5H64 - chains A and a of the 6 polymer chains in the assembly; structure by electron microscopy, 4.40 A resolution (low resolution: residue-level contacts below are approximate; hydrogen-bond / salt-bridge calls are withheld).

[Chain A (and a)]
Molecule: Serine/threonine-protein kinase mTOR
Organism: Homo sapiens
Notes: EC 2.7.11.1; chain a of this document is another copy of the same molecule, construct and numbering; everything in this record applies to it too
UniProt: P42345 (MTOR_HUMAN); residue numbers follow UniProt; this construct covers 1-2549
Amino-acid sequence (2549 residues; each row starts with the number of its first residue):
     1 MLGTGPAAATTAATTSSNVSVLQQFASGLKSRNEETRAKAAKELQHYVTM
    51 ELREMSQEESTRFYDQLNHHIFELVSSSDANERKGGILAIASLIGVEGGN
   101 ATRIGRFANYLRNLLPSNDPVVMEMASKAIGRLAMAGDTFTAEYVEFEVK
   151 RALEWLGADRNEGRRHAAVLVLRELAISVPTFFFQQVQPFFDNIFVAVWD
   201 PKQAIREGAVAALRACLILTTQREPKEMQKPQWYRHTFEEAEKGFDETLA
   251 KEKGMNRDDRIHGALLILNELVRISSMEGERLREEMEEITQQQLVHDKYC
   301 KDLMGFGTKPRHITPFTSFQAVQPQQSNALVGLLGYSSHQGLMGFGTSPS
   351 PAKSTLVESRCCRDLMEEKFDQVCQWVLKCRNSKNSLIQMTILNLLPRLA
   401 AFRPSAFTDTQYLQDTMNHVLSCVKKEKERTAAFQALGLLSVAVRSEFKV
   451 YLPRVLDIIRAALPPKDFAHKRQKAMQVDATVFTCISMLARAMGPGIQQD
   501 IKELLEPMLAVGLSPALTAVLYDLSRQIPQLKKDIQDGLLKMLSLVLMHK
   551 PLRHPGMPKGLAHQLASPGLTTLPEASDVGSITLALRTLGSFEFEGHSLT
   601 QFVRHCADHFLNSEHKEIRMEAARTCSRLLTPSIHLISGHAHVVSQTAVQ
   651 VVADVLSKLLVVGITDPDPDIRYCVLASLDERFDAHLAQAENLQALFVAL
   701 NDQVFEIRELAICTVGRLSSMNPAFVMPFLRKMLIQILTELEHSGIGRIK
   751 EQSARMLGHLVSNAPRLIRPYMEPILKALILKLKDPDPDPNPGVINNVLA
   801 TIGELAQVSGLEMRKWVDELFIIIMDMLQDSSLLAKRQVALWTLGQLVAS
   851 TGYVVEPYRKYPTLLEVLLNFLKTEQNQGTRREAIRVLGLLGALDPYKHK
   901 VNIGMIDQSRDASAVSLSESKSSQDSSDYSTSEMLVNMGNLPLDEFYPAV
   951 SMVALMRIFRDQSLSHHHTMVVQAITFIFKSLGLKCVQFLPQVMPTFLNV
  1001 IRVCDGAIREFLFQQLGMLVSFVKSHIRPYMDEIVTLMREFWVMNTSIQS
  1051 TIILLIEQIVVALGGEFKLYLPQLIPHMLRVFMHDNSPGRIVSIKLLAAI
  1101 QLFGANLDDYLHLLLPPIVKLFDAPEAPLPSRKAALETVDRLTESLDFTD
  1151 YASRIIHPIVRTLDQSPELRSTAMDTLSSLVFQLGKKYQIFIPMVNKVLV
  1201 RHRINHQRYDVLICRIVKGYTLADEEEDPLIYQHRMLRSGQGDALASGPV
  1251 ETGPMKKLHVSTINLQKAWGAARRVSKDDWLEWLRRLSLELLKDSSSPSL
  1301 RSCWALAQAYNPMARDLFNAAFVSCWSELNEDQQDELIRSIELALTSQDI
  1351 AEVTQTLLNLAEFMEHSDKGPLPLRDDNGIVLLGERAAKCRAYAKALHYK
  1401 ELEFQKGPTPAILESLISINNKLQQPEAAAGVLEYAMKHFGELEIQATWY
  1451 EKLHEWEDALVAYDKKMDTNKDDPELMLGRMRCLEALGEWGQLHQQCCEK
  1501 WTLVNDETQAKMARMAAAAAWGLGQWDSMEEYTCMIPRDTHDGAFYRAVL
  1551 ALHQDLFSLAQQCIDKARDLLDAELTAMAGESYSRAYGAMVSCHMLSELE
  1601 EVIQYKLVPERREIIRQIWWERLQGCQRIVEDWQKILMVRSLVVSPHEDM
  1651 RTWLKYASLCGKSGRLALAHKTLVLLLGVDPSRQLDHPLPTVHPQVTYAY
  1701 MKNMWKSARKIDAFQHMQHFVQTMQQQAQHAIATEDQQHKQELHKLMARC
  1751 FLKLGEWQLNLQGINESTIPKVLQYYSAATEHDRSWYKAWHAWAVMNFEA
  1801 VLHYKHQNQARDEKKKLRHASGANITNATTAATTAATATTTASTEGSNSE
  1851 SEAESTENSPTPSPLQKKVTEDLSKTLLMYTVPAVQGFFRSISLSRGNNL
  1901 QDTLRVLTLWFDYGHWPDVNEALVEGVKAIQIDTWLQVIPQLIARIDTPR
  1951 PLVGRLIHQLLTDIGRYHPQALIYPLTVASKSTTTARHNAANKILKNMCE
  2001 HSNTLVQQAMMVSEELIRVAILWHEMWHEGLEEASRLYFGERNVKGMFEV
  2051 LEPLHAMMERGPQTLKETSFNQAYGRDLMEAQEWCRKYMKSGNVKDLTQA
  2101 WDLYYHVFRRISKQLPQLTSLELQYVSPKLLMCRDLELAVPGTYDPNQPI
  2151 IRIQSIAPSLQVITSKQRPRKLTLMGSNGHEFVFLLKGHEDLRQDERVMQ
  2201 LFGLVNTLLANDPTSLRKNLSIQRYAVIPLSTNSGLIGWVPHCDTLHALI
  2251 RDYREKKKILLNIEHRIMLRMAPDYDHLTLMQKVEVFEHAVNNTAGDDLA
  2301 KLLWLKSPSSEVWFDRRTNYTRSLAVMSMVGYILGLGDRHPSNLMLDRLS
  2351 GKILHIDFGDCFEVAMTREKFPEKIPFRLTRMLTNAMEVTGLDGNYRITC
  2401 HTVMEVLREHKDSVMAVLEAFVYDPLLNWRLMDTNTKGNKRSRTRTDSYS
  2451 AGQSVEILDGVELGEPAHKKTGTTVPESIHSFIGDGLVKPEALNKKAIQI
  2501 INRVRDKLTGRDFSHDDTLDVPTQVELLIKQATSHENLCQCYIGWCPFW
Unresolved in the structure: 1-209, 426-519, 928-933, 1223-1254, 1815-1866, 2437-2491
UniProt features mapped onto this chain:
  - region: V2162 to R2168 (G-loop), K2258 to G2296 (Interaction with MLST8), G2335 to N2343 (Catalytic loop), H2355 to T2380 (Activation loop)
  - binding site (1D-myo-inositol hexakisphosphate): K1662, K1702, R1749
  - binding site (ATP): S2165, Q2167, L2185, K2187, E2190, Y2225, G2238, W2239, V2240, T2245, M2345, I2356
  - binding site (Mg(2+)): N2343, D2357
  - modified residue: M1 (N-acetylmethionine), S567 (Phosphoserine), T1162 (Phosphothreonine), K1218 (N6-acetyllysine), S1261 (Phosphoserine), S2159 (Phosphoserine), T2164 (Phosphothreonine), T2173 (Phosphothreonine), T2446 (Phosphothreonine), S2448 (Phosphoserine), S2478 (Phosphoserine), S2481 (Phosphoserine)
  - cross-link: K2066 (Glycyl lysine isopeptide (Lys-Gly) (interchain with G-Cter in ubiquitin))
  - natural variant: A8 (A8S: In a lung large cell carcinoma sample), M135 (M135T: In a metastatic melanoma sample), R624 (R624H: In FCORD2; uncertain significance), D1376 (D1376E: Found in a patient with focal epilepsy; uncertain significance), Y1450 (Y1450D: In FCORD2), W1456 (W1456G: In FCORD2), A1459 (A1459D: In FCORD2; A1459S: In FCORD2; uncertain significance), L1460 (L1460P: In FCORD2), C1483 (C1483R: In FCORD2), W1490 (W1490R: In SKS), M1595 (M1595I: In SKS), R1709 (R1709H: In FCORD2; uncertain significance), 13 further natural variant entries in UniProt
  - mutagenesis: K2066 (K2066R: Complete loss ubiquitination by the SCF(FBXO22) complex), S2159 (S2159A: Reduces mTORC1-associated S-2481 autophosphorylation; when associated with A-2164. Reduced activity of the mTORC1 complex; S2159D: Mimics phosphorylation ...), T2164 (T2164A: Reduces mTORC1-associated S-2481 autophosphorylation; when associated with A-2159; T2164E: Stronger phosphorylation of RPS6KB1; when associated with D-2159), T2173 (T2173A: Increased mTOR kinase activity), H2340 (H2340A: Barely detectable kinase activity), D2357 (D2357E: Kinase-dead mutant, loss of interaction with TM4SF5 and loss of lysosome membrane localization; when associated with I-2364), V2364 (V2364I: Kinase-dead mutant, loss of interaction with TM4SF5 and loss of lysosome membrane localization; when associated with E-2357)

[Interface between chain A and chain a]
Pairs across the interface (42; chain A residue first):
  V698(A) - F1191(a)
  A699(A) - M1194(a)
  F705(A) - H1157(a)
  F725(A) - I1190(a)
  R731(A) - T1149(a)
  R731(A) - D1150(a)
  K732(A) - S1153(a)
  K732(A) - R1154(a)
  M733(A) - R1154(a)
  L734(A) - R1154(a)
  L734(A) - H1157(a)
  L767(A) - H1112(a)
  Y771(A) - H1112(a)
  Y771(A) - L1113(a)
  E773(A) - I1075(a)
  E773(A) - L1079(a)
  P774(A) - L1079(a)
  P774(A) - L1113(a)
  I775(A) - L1079(a)
  I775(A) - R1080(a)
  I775(A) - M1083(a)
  I1075(A) - E773(a)
  L1079(A) - E773(a)
  L1079(A) - P774(a)
  L1079(A) - I775(a)
  R1080(A) - I775(a)
  M1083(A) - I775(a)
  H1112(A) - L767(a)
  H1112(A) - Y771(a)
  L1113(A) - Y771(a)
  L1113(A) - P774(a)
  T1149(A) - R731(a)
  D1150(A) - R731(a)
  S1153(A) - K732(a)
  R1154(A) - K732(a)
  R1154(A) - M733(a)
  R1154(A) - L734(a)
  H1157(A) - F705(a)
  H1157(A) - L734(a)
  I1190(A) - F725(a)
  F1191(A) - V698(a)
  M1194(A) - A699(a)
Other interface residues (no listed pair), chain A (35 interface residues in all): L700, P728, L779, F1082, Y1151, A1152, I1156, V1160
Other interface residues (no listed pair), chain a (35 interface residues in all): L700, P728, L779, F1082, Y1151, A1152, I1156, V1160

[In short]
Chain A and chain a each contribute 35 residues to their interface. From UniProt: 3 residues binding
1D-myo-inositol hexakisphosphate, 12 ATP-binding residues, Mg2+-binding residues N2343(A) and D2357(A) and 7
mutagenesis sites on chain A.
Chain A and chain a are both Serine/threonine-protein kinase mTOR (Homo sapiens); the structure, Cryo-EM
structure of mTORC1, was determined by electron microscopy.
